Entry 6ANQ (X-ray diffraction, 2.59 A resolution); this record covers chains A and P of the 4 polymer chains in the assembly.

Chain A:
Name: HIV-1 reverse transcriptase P66 subunit
From: Human immunodeficiency virus type 1 group M subtype B (isolate BH10)
Notes: EC 2.7.7.49, 2.7.7.7
Reference sequence: P03366 (POL_HV1B1); residues 1-554 here correspond to UniProt positions 600-1153 (UniProt number = residue number + 599)
Chain sequence (556 residues; each row starts with the number of its first residue; numbers below 1 keep their minus sign (Met-1 is residue -1)):
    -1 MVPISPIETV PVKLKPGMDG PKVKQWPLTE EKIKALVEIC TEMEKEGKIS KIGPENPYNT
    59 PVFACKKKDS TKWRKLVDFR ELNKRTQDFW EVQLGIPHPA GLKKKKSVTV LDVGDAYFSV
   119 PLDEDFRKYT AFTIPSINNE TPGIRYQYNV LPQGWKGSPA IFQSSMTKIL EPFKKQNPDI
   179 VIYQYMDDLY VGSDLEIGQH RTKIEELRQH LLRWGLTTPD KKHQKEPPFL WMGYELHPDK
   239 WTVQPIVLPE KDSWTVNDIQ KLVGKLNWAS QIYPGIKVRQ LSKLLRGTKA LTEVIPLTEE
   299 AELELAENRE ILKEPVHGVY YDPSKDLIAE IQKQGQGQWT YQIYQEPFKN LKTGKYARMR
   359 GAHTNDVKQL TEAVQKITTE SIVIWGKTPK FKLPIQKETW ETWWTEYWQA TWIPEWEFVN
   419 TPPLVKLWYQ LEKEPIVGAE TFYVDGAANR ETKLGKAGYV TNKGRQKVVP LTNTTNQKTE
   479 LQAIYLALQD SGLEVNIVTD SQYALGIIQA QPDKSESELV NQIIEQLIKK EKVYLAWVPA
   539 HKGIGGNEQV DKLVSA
Unresolved in the structure: 554
Differences from the reference sequence: initiating methionine (-1); expression tag (0); engineered mutation Cys63 (Ile662 in P03366), Ser280 (Cys879 in P03366)
Ion coordination: Mg2+ site 1: Asp110, Val111, Asp185 (together with D4T); Mg2+ site 2: Asp443, Glu478, Asp498
Residues lining bound ligands: D4T (2',3'-dehydro-2',3'-deoxy-thymidine 5'-triphosphate): Lys65, Arg72, Asp110, Val111, Gly112, Asp113, Ala114, Tyr115, Gln151, Met184, Asp185, Lys220
Swiss-Prot annotation at these positions:
  - region: Phe227 to His235 (RT 'primer grip')
  - motif: Trp398 to Trp414 (Tryptophan repeat motif)
  - binding site (Mg(2+)): Asp110, Asp185, Asp186, Asp443, Glu478, Asp498, Asp549
  - site: Trp401 (Essential for RT p66/p51 heterodimerization), Trp414 (Essential for RT p66/p51 heterodimerization), Phe440, Tyr441 (Cleavage)

Chain P:
Molecule: 21-nt DNA strand
Sequence (21 nucleotides; numbered 802 to 822; the number before each row is that of its first residue):
   802 ACAGTCCCTG TTCGGGCGCC X
Unresolved in the structure: 802
Modified residues: DDG (2',3'-dideoxy-guanosine-5'-monophosphate) at position 822

Interface between chain A and chain P:
Pairs across the interface - 32 pairs, chain A then chain P:
  Tyr115(A) - DDG_822(P)  base contact
  Tyr183(A) - DC821(P)  hydrogen bond to the base
  Tyr183(A) - DDG_822(P)  sugar contact
  Met184(A) - DDG_822(P)  sugar contact
  Asp185(A) - DDG_822(P)  sugar contact
  Asp186(A) - DDG_822(P)  sugar contact
  Met230(A) - DC821(P)  sugar contact
  Gly231(A) - DC821(P)  phosphate contact
  Asn255(A) - DC818(P)  hydrogen bond to the phosphate
  Gln258(A) - DG817(P)  phosphate contact
  Gln258(A) - DC818(P)  sugar contact
  Lys259(A) - DC818(P)  phosphate contact
  Lys259(A) - DG819(P)  phosphate contact
  Gly262(A) - DG819(P)  sugar contact
  Lys263(A) - DG819(P)  sugar contact
  Lys263(A) - DC820(P)  salt bridge to the phosphate
  Trp266(A) - DC820(P)  sugar contact
  Arg358(A) - DT812(P)  salt bridge to the phosphate
  Gly359(A) - DG811(P)  phosphate contact
  Ala360(A) - DG811(P)  hydrogen bond to the phosphate
  His361(A) - DT810(P)  salt bridge to the phosphate
  Arg448(A) - DT806(P)  hydrogen bond to the base
  Arg448(A) - DC807(P)  hydrogen bond to the sugar
  Lys451(A) - DC808(P)  salt bridge to the phosphate
  Thr473(A) - DC808(P)  hydrogen bond to the phosphate
  Thr473(A) - DC809(P)  hydrogen bond to the phosphate
  Gln475(A) - DC808(P)  phosphate contact
  Gln475(A) - DC809(P)  sugar contact
  Lys476(A) - DC809(P)  salt bridge to the phosphate
  Tyr501(A) - DC809(P)  hydrogen bond to the phosphate
  Tyr501(A) - DT810(P)  hydrogen bond to the phosphate
  Ile505(A) - DT810(P)  phosphate contact
Also at the interface, not in a pair above, chain A (26 interface residues in all): Pro157, Gln242
Also at the interface, not in a pair above, chain P (14 interface residues in all): DG805

In short:
26 residues of chain A face 14 of chain P across their interface; the contacts include 9 hydrogen bonds and 5
salt bridges. Polar pairs include Tyr183(A)-DC821(P), Arg448(A)-DT806(P) and Arg448(A)-DC807(P). Chain A binds
compound D4T. From UniProt: 7 Mg2+-binding residues on chain A.
Chain A is HIV-1 reverse transcriptase P66 subunit (Human immunodeficiency virus type 1 group M subtype B
(isolate BH10)) and chain P is a 21-nt DNA strand; the structure, Structure of HIV-1 reverse transcriptase
(RT) ternary complex with a double stranded DNA and an incoming ..., was determined by X-ray diffraction,
deposited together with 6AMO, 6AN2, 6AN8, 6ASW, 6AVM and 6AVT.
